9DRS - chains B and E of the 6 polymer chains in the assembly; structure by X-ray diffraction, 2.35 A resolution.

[Chain B (and E)]
Name: Phenylalanine--tRNA ligase beta subunit
Organism: Mycobacterium tuberculosis H37Rv
Notes: EC 6.1.1.20; chain E of this document is another copy of the same molecule, construct and numbering; everything in this record applies to it too
UniProtKB: P9WFU1 (SYFB_MYCTU); residues 1-831 here = UniProt positions 1-831
Chain sequence (835 residues; each row starts with the number of its first residue; numbers below 1 keep their minus sign (Gln-3 is residue -3)):
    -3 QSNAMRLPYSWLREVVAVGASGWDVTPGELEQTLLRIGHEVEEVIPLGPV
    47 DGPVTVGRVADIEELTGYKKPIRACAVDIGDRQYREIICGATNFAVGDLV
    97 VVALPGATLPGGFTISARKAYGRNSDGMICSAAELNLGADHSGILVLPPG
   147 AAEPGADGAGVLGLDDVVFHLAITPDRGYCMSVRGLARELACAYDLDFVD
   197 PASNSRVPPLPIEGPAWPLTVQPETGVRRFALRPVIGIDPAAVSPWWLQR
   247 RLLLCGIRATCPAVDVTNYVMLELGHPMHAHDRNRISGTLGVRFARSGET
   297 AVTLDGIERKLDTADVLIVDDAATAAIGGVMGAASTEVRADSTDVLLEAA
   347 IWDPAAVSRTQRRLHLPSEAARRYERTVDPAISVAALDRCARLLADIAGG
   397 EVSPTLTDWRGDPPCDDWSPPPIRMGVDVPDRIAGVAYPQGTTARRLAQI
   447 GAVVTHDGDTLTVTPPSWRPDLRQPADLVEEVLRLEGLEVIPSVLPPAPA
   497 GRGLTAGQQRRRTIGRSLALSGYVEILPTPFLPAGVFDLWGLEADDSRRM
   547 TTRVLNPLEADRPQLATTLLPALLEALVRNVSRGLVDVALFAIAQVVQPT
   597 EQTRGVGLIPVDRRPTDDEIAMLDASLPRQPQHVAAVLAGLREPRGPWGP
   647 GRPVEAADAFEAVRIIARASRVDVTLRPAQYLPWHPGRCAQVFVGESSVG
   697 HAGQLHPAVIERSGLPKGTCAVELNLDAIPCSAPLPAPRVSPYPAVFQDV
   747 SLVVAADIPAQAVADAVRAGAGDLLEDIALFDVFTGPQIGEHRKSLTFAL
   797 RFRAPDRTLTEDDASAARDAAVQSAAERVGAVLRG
Unresolved in the structure: -3 (chain E: -3 to -2, 61-68, 76-77, 85-87, 112-121, 135-139)
Sequence notes: expression tag (-3 to 0)
UniProt features mapped onto this chain:
  - binding site (Mg(2+)): Asp467, Asp473, Glu476, Glu477
Bound ions: Mg2+: Glu476 (shared with 1 residue of chain A)
What the authors report for this chain:
  - catalytic residues: Thr263, Asn264, Ser364 (proposed by the authors, not directly observed)
  - specificity-determining residues: Gly325, Glu344 (proposed by the authors, not directly observed)

[Interface between chain B and chain E]
Residue-residue contacts (29):
  Leu491(B) - Ala496(E)  hydrophobic
  Ala494(B) - Pro493(E)
  Ala494(B) - Ala494(E)  hydrogen bond (backbone-backbone)
  Pro495(B) - Ala494(E)
  Ala496(B) - Ala494(E)
  Arg512(B) - Arg512(E)
  Ser513(B) - Leu516(E)
  Leu516(B) - Ser513(E)
  Leu516(B) - Leu516(E)  hydrophobic
  Arg579(B) - Pro738(E)  hydrogen bond (side chain-backbone)
  Arg579(B) - Arg799(E)  hydrogen bond (backbone-side chain)
  Gly580(B) - Phe743(E)
  Leu581(B) - Arg797(E)
  Arg641(B) - Phe777(E)
  Arg641(B) - Ala795(E)
  Gly642(B) - Leu776(E)
  Gly642(B) - Phe777(E)
  Pro643(B) - Leu776(E)
  Pro643(B) - Phe777(E)
  Pro738(B) - Arg579(E)  hydrogen bond (backbone-side chain)
  Phe743(B) - Gly580(E)
  Leu776(B) - Gly642(E)
  Leu776(B) - Pro643(E)
  Phe777(B) - Arg641(E)
  Phe777(B) - Gly642(E)
  Phe777(B) - Pro643(E)
  Ala795(B) - Arg641(E)
  Arg797(B) - Leu581(E)
  Arg799(B) - Arg579(E)  hydrogen bond (side chain-backbone)
Interface residues without a listed pair, chain B (22 interface residues in all): Asp745, Val779
Interface residues without a listed pair, chain E (23 interface residues in all): Leu491, Pro492, Asp745, Val779

[Overview]
Chain B and chain E form an interface of 22 and 23 residues respectively, with 5 hydrogen bonds. Polar pairs
include Arg579(B)-Pro738(E), Arg579(B)-Arg799(E) and Ala494(B)-Ala494(E). Curated annotation (UniProt) lists 4
Mg2+-binding residues on chain B. From the paper: catalytic residues Thr263(B), Asn264(B) and Ser364(B);
specificity determinants Gly325(B) and Glu344(B).
Chain B and chain E are both Phenylalanine--tRNA ligase beta subunit (Mycobacterium tuberculosis H37Rv); the
structure, Crystal structure of M. tuberculosis PheRS-tRNA complex bound to inhibitor D-116, was determined by
X-ray diffraction (same publication as 9DRT, 9DSX, 9DTF and 9DRV).
